Entry 8UA1 (electron microscopy, 3.40 A resolution); this record covers chains D and G of the 7 polymer chains in the assembly.

Chain D:
Molecule: Cell division control protein 48
Organism: Saccharomyces cerevisiae
Notes: EC 3.6.4.6
UniProtKB: P25694 (CDC48_YEAST); residues 1-835 here = UniProt positions 1-835
Chain sequence (835 residues; each row starts with the number of its first residue):
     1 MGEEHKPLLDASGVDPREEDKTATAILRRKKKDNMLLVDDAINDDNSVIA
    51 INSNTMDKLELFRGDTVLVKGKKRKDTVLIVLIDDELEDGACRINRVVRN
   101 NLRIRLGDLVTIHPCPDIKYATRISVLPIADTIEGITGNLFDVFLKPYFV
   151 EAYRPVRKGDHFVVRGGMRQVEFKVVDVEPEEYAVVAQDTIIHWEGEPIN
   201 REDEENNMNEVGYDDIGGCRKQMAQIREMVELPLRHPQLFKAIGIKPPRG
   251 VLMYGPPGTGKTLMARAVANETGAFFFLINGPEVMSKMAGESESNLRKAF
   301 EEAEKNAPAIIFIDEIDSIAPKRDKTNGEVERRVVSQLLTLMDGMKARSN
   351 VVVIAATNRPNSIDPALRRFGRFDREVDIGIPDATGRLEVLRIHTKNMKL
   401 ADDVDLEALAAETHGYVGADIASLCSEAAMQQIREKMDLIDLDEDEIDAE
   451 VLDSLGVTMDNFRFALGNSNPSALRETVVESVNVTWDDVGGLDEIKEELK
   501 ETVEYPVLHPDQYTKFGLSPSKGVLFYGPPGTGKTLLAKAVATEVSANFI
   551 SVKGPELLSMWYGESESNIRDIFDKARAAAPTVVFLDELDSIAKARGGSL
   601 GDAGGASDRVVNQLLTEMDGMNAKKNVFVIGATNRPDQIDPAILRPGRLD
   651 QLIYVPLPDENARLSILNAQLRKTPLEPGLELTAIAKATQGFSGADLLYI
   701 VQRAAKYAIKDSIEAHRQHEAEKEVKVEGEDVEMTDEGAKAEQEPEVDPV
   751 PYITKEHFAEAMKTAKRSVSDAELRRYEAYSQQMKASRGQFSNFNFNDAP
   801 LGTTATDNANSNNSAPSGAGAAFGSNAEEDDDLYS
Not modelled in the structure: 1-199, 445-446, 471-483, 721-748, 785-835
Residues lining bound ligands:
  - 08T ([[[(2R,3S,4R,5R)-5-(6-aminopurin-9-yl)-3,4-bis(oxidanyl)oxolan-2-yl]methoxy-oxidanyl-phosphoryl]oxy-oxidanyl-phosphoryl]oxy-tris(fluoranyl)beryllium), molecule 1: Asp343, Arg369, Phe370, Arg372
  - 08T, molecule 2: Asp619, Arg645, Arg648
  - ADP (adenosine-5'-diphosphate), molecule 1: Asp215, Ile216, Gly217, Pro257, Gly258, Thr259, Gly260, Lys261, Thr262, Leu263, Val390, His394, Gly418, Ala419
  - ADP, molecule 2: Asp488, Val489, Gly490, Pro529, Pro530, Gly531, Thr532, Gly533, Lys534, Thr535, Leu536, Ile666, Gln670, Gly694, Ala695, Leu698
Curated features (UniProtKB/Swiss-Prot):
  - binding site (ATP): Pro257 to Leu263, Asn358, His394, Gly531 to Leu536
  - modified residue: Ser472 (Phosphoserine), Ser519 (Phosphoserine), Thr735 (Phosphothreonine), Ser770 (Phosphoserine)
  - cross-link (Glycyl lysine isopeptide (Lys-Gly)): Lys305 (interchain with G-Cter in ubiquitin), Lys322 (interchain with G-Cter in ubiquitin), Lys346 (interchain with G-Cter in ubiquitin), Lys522 (interchain with G-Cter in ubiquitin), Lys539 (interchain with G-Cter in ubiquitin), Lys594 (interchain with G-Cter in ubiquitin), Lys673 (interchain with G-Cter in ubiquitin)
  - mutagenesis: Lys261 (K261A: Moderate reduction in growth rate; K261T: Probable loss of ATP binding. Complete loss of catalytic activity), Glu315 (E315A: Moderate reduction in growth rate; E315D: Severe loss of catalytic activity without affecting cooperativity between the 2 ATP-binding regions. Slight reduction in growth rate ...), Asn358 (N358A: Slight reduction in growth rate. Restores cell growth; when associated with Q-315), Arg369 (R369A: No effect on growth rate. Restores cell growth; when associated with Q-315), Pro471 (P471A/S: Restores cell growth; when associated with Q-315), Arg475 (R475H: Restores cell growth; when associated with Q-315), Lys534 (K534A/T: Severe loss of catalytic activity. Lethal), Glu588 (E588D: Moderate reduction in growth rate; E588Q: Lethal), Arg645 (R645A: Lethal)
From the paper describing this entry:
  - catalytic residues: Glu315, Arg369, Arg372, Glu588, Arg645, Arg648 (citing earlier work)

Chain G:
Molecule: Substrate
Organism: Saccharomyces cerevisiae
Chain sequence (23 residues; each row starts with the number of its first residue; numbering starts at 0):
     0 AAAAAAAAAAAAAVAVAVAVAAA

Chain D / chain G interface:
Pairs across the interface (9):
  Met560(D) - Ala20(G)  hydrogen bond (backbone-backbone)
  Trp561(D) - Val17(G)
  Trp561(D) - Ala18(G)
  Trp561(D) - Val19(G)  hydrophobic
  Trp561(D) - Ala20(G)
  Tyr562(D) - Ala20(G)
  Asp602(D) - Ala21(G)
  Ala603(D) - Ala21(G)
  Ala603(D) - Ala22(G)  hydrophobic
Interface residues without a listed pair, chain D (8 interface residues in all): Lys287, Met288, Ala289
Interface residues without a listed pair, chain G (9 interface residues in all): Ala6, Ala7, Ala8

Overview:
Chain D and chain G form an interface of 8 and 9 residues respectively, with 1 hydrogen bond. The
hydrogen-bonded pair Met560(D)-Ala20(G) is a backbone contact. Ligands of chain D: compound 08T and ADP. From
the paper: catalytic residues Glu315(D), Arg369(D) and Arg372(D) among others.
Chain D is Cell division control protein 48 and chain G is Substrate, both from Saccharomyces cerevisiae; the
structure, Cdc48-Shp1 unfolding native substrate, Class 9, was determined by electron microscopy together with
8U7T, 8U8I, 8U9C, 8U9P, 8U9Q, 8U9Z and 3 further entries from the same study.
